4FQR - chains A and D of the 12 polymer chains in the assembly; structure by X-ray diffraction, 4.10 A resolution (low resolution: residue-level contacts below are approximate; hydrogen-bond / salt-bridge calls are withheld).

== Chain A ==
Protein: Hemagglutinin HA1 chain
Source organism: Influenza A virus
UniProtKB: Q91MA7 (HEMA_I68A4); residues 11-329 here correspond to UniProt positions 27-345 (UniProt number = residue number + 16)
Chain sequence (323 residues; numbered 7 to 329; the number before each row is that of its first residue):
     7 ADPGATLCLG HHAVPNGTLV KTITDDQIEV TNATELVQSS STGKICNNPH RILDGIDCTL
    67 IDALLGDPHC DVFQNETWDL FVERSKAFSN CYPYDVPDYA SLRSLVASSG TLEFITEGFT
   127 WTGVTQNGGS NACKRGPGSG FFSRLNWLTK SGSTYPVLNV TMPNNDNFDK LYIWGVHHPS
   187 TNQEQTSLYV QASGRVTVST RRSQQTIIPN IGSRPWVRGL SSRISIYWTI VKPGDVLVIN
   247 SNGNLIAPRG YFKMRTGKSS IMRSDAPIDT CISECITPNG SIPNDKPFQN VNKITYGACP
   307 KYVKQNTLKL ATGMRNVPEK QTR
Not modelled in the structure: 7-8, 327-329
Cystine bridges: Cys52-Cys277, Cys64-Cys76, Cys97-Cys139, Cys281-Cys305
Covalent attachments: N-acetylglucosamine (NAG) linked to Asn81, Asn285; glycan linked to Asn165
Construct notes: expression tag (7-10)
Curated features (UniProtKB/Swiss-Prot):
  - site: Arg329 (Cleavage)
  - glycosylation (N-linked (GlcNAc...) asparagine): Asn22, Asn38, Asn81, Asn165, Asn285

== Chain D ==
Protein: Hemagglutinin HA2 chain
Source organism: Influenza A virus
UniProtKB: Q91MA7 (HEMA_I68A4); residues 1-174 here correspond to UniProt positions 346-519 (UniProt number = residue number + 345)
Chain sequence (174 residues; row label = number of the first residue in the row):
     1 GLFGAIAGFI ENGWEGMIDG WYGFRHQNSE GTGQAADLKS TQAAIDQING KLNRVIEKTN
    61 EKFHQIEKEF SEVEGRIQDL EKYVEDTKID LWSYNAELLV ALENQHTIDL TDSEMNKLFE
   121 KTGRQLRENA EDMGNGCFKI YHKCDNACIE SIRNGTYDHD VYRDEALNNR FQIK
Not modelled in the structure: 173-174
Cystine bridges: Cys144-Cys148
Covalent attachments: N-acetylglucosamine (NAG) linked to Asn154
Curated features (UniProtKB/Swiss-Prot):
  - glycosylation: Asn154 (N-linked (GlcNAc...) asparagine)

== Chain A / chain D interface ==
Pairs across the interface - 10 pairs, chain A then chain D:
  Ser107(A) - Glu74(D)
  Ser107(A) - Gly75(D)
  Ser107(A) - Arg76(D)
  Ser110(A) - Asp79(D)
  Leu111(A) - Val73(D)
  Trp234(A) - Val73(D)
  Ile236(A) - Val73(D)
  Lys238(A) - Ser71(D)
  Lys238(A) - Glu72(D)
  Met260(A) - Val73(D)
Other interface residues (no listed pair), chain A (8 interface residues in all): Ala106

== Summary ==
8 residues of chain A and 7 residues of chain D are in contact. N-acetylglucosamine is covalently linked to
Asn81(A) and Asn285(A). N-acetylglucosamine is covalently linked to Asn154(D).
Here chain A is Hemagglutinin HA1 chain and chain D is Hemagglutinin HA2 chain, both from Influenza A virus.
Entry 4FQR (Crystal structure of broadly neutralizing antibody C05 bound to H3 influenza hemagglutinin) was
determined by X-ray diffraction, deposited together with 4FNK, 4FNL and 4FP8.
